8ACY - chains A and B of the 6 polymer chains in the assembly; structure by X-ray diffraction, 3.50 A resolution.

Chain A:
Molecule: Na(+)-translocating NADH-quinone reductase subunit A
Source organism: Vibrio cholerae
Notes: EC 7.2.1.1; engineered mutation(s): N-terminal His-tag
UniProt: A0A655PZA5 (A0A655PZA5_VIBCL); residues 1-446 here correspond to UniProt positions 17-462 (UniProt number = residue number + 16)
Chain sequence (468 residues; numbered -21 to 446; the number before each row is that of its first residue; numbers below 1 keep their minus sign (Met-21 is residue -21)):
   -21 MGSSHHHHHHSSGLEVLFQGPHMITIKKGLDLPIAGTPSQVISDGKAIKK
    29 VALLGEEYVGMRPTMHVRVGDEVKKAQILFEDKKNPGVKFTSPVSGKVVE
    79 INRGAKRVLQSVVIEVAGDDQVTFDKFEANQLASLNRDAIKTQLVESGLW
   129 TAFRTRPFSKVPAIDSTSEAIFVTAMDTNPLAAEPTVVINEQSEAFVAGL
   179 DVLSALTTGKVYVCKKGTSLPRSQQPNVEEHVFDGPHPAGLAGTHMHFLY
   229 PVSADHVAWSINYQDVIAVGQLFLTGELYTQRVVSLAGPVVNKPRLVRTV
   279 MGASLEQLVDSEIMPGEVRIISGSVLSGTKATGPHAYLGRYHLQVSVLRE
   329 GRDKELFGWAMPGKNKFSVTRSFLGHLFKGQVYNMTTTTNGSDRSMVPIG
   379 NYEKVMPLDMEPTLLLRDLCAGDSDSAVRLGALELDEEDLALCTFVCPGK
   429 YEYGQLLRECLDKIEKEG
Unresolved in the structure: -21 to 0, 330-372
Sequence notes: initiating methionine (-21); expression tag (-20 to 0)

Chain B:
Molecule: Na(+)-translocating NADH-quinone reductase subunit B
Source organism: Vibrio cholerae
Notes: EC 7.2.1.1
UniProt: A0A085SSI3 (A0A085SSI3_VIBCL); numbering as in UniProt (aligned over 1-415)
Chain sequence (415 residues; each row starts with the number of its first residue):
     1 MGLKKFLEDIEHHFEPGGKHEKWFALYEAAATLFYTPGLVTKRSSHVRDS
    51 VDLKRIMIMVWLAVFPAMFWGMYNAGGQAIAALNHLYSGDQLAAIVAGNW
   101 HYWLTEMLGGTMSSDAGWGSKMLLGATYFLPIYATVFIVGGFWEVLFCMV
   151 RKHEVNEGFFVTSILFALIVPPTLPLWQAALGITFGVVVAKEVFGGTGRN
   201 FLNPALAGRAFLFFAYPAQISGDLVWTAADGYSGATALSQWAQGGAGALI
   251 NNATGQTITWMDAFIGNIPGSIGEVSTLALMIGAAFIVYMGIASWRIIGG
   301 VMIGMILLSTLFNVIGSDTNAMFNMPWHWHLVLGGFAFGMFFMATDPVSA
   351 SFTNSGKWAYGILIGVMCVLIRVVNPAYPEGMMLAILFANLFAPLFDHVV
   401 VERNIKRRLARYGKQ
Unresolved in the structure: 1-34, 415
Glycans and other covalent adducts: flavin mononucleotide (FMN) linked to Thr236
Metal / ion sites: Na+: Ile371, Arg372, Asn375, Tyr378
Small-molecule neighbours:
  - FMN (flavin mononucleotide): Ile169, Leu206, Arg209, Phe213, Trp226, Ala237, Leu238, Ser239, Gly270, Ser271, Glu274, Gly334, Gly335, Phe338, Gly339, Met343, Tyr378, Pro379, Glu380, Gly381, Met382, Met383, Leu384
  - riboflavin (RBF): Ile56, Met57, Val60, Gly158, Val161, Thr162, Leu165, Lys191, Thr197, Gly198, Asn200, Asn203, Pro204, Ala205, Ile292, Ala293, Phe342, Met343, Thr345, Asp346, Pro347, Val348
From the paper describing this entry:
  - mutagenesis - F338A, F342A, D346A: decreased catalytic activity
  - mutagenesis - D346A: decreased growth
  - specificity-determining residues: Leu33 (by similarity / conservation)

Interface between chain A and chain B:
Contacting residue pairs - 89 pairs, chain A then chain B:
  Leu10(A) - Val47(B)  hydrophobic
  Glu34(A) - Gly38(B)
  Glu34(A) - Leu39(B)
  Glu35(A) - Leu39(B)
  Glu35(A) - Arg43(B)
  Gly82(A) - Thr36(B)
  Gln88(A) - Thr36(B)  hydrogen bond
  His225(A) - Tyr412(B)
  His225(A) - Lys414(B)
  Phe226(A) - Lys414(B)  hydrogen bond (backbone-side chain)
  Tyr228(A) - Arg411(B)
  Pro229(A) - Arg411(B)  hydrogen bond (backbone-side chain)
  Pro229(A) - Tyr412(B)  hydrophobic
  Pro229(A) - Lys414(B)
  His234(A) - Arg411(B)
  Arg297(A) - His46(B)
  Ile299(A) - His46(B)
  Ser302(A) - His46(B)
  Val303(A) - Ser45(B)
  Val303(A) - His46(B)  hydrogen bond (backbone-backbone)
  Val303(A) - Val47(B)  hydrophobic
  Leu304(A) - Ser45(B)  hydrogen bond (backbone-side chain)
  Leu304(A) - Val47(B)  hydrophobic
  Gly306(A) - Arg43(B)
  Gly306(A) - His46(B)  hydrogen bond (backbone-side chain)
  Thr307(A) - Leu39(B)
  Thr307(A) - Arg43(B)
  Thr307(A) - His46(B)
  Lys308(A) - Lys42(B)  hydrogen bond (backbone-side chain)
  Lys308(A) - His46(B)
  Thr310(A) - Lys42(B)  hydrogen bond
  Pro312(A) - Thr36(B)
  His313(A) - Pro37(B)
  His313(A) - Leu39(B)
  His313(A) - Lys42(B)  hydrogen bond
  Leu326(A) - Val47(B)  hydrophobic
  Ser373(A) - Leu53(B)
  Ser373(A) - Gly198(B)
  Ser373(A) - Arg199(B)
  Val375(A) - Leu53(B)  hydrophobic
  Val375(A) - Pro347(B)  hydrophobic
  Val375(A) - Val348(B)  hydrophobic
  Pro376(A) - Pro347(B)
  Pro376(A) - Phe352(B)  hydrophobic
  Ile377(A) - Ile56(B)  hydrophobic
  Ile377(A) - Gly291(B)
  Ile377(A) - Ile292(B)
  Ile377(A) - Pro347(B)  hydrophobic
  Glu381(A) - Phe352(B)
  Glu381(A) - Asn354(B)
  Asp387(A) - Asn404(B)  hydrogen bond (backbone-side chain)
  Asp387(A) - Arg407(B)  salt bridge
  Asp387(A) - Arg408(B)  hydrogen bond (backbone-side chain)
  Asp387(A) - Tyr412(B)
  Met388(A) - Asn404(B)
  Met388(A) - Arg408(B)
  Glu389(A) - Thr353(B)
  Glu389(A) - Val401(B)
  Glu389(A) - Asn404(B)
  Thr391(A) - Phe352(B)
  Leu392(A) - Phe352(B)  hydrophobic
  Leu392(A) - Thr353(B)
  Leu392(A) - Val401(B)  hydrophobic
  Arg395(A) - Phe352(B)
  Arg407(A) - Glu402(B)  salt bridge
  Arg407(A) - Ile405(B)
  Arg407(A) - Arg408(B)  hydrogen bond (backbone-side chain)
  Leu408(A) - Val401(B)  hydrophobic
  Leu408(A) - Arg408(B)  hydrogen bond (backbone-side chain)
  Gly409(A) - Arg408(B)
  Glu412(A) - Arg408(B)  salt bridge
  Glu412(A) - Tyr412(B)  hydrogen bond
  Glu415(A) - Arg43(B)  salt bridge
  Thr422(A) - Arg48(B)  hydrogen bond (backbone-side chain)
  Phe423(A) - Val47(B)
  Phe423(A) - Arg48(B)
  Phe423(A) - Asp49(B)  hydrogen bond (backbone-backbone)
  Pro426(A) - Asp52(B)
  Pro426(A) - Leu53(B)  hydrogen bond (backbone-backbone)
  Pro426(A) - Ile56(B)  hydrophobic
  Lys428(A) - Arg48(B)
  Lys428(A) - Asp49(B)  hydrogen bond (side chain-backbone)
  Lys428(A) - Val51(B)  hydrogen bond (side chain-backbone)
  Lys428(A) - Asp52(B)
  Tyr429(A) - Arg48(B)  hydrogen bond (backbone-side chain)
  Tyr429(A) - Arg199(B)
  Glu430(A) - Ser44(B)
  Glu430(A) - Arg48(B)  salt bridge
  Gln433(A) - Val40(B)
Also at the interface, not in a pair above, chain A (53 interface residues in all): Lys6, Arg81, Leu227, Gly378, Asn379, Ala419, Val424, Cys425
Also at the interface, not in a pair above, chain B (40 interface residues in all): Ser50, Thr197, Lys357, Asp397, Val400

Summary:
53 residues of chain A and 40 residues of chain B are in contact, with 20 hydrogen bonds and 5 salt bridges.
Among the polar pairs are Asp387(A)-Arg407(B), Arg407(A)-Glu402(B) and Glu412(A)-Arg408(B). Ligands of chain
B: riboflavin. The paper reports that F338A, F342A and D346A of chain B reduce catalytic activity; the
specificity determinant Leu33(B).
Here chain A is Na(+)-translocating NADH-quinone reductase subunit A and chain B is Na(+)-translocating
NADH-quinone reductase subunit B, both from Vibrio cholerae. Entry 8ACY (X-ray structure of Na+-NQR from
Vibrio cholerae at 3.5 A resolution) was determined by X-ray diffraction, deposited together with 8A1T, 8A1U,
8A1V, 8A1W, 8A1X, 8A1Y and 8ACW.
